Entry 7T2D (X-ray diffraction, 3.40 A resolution); this record covers chains A and C of the 5 polymer chains in the assembly.

== Chain A ==
Name: HLA class II histocompatibility antigen, DP alpha 1 chain
Organism: Homo sapiens
Reference sequence: P20036 (DPA1_HUMAN); residues 1-181 here correspond to UniProt positions 32-212 (UniProt number = residue number + 31)
Chain sequence (181 residues; numbered 1 to 181; the number before each row is that of its first residue):
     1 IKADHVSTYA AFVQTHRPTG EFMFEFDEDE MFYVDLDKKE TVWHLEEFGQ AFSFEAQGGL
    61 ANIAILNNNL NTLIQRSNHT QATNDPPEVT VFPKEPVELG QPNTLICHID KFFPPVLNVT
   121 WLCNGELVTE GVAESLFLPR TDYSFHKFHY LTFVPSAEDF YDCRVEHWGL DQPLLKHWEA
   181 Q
Not modelled in the structure: 181
Disulfide bonds: Cys107-Cys163
Covalent attachments: N-acetylglucosamine (NAG) linked to Asn78, Asn118
Swiss-Prot annotation at these positions:
  - region: Glu179 to Gln181 (Connecting peptide)
  - glycosylation (N-linked (GlcNAc...) asparagine): Asn78, Asn118

== Chain C ==
Name: Pneumolysin-derived peptide
Organism: Streptococcus pneumoniae
Reference sequence: Q04IN8 (TACY_STRP2); residues -1 to 11 here correspond to UniProt positions 429-441 (UniProt number = residue number + 430)
Chain sequence (15 residues; row label = number of the first residue in the row; numbers below 1 keep their minus sign (Gly-3 is residue -3)):
    -3 GATGLAWEWW RTVYE
Not modelled in the structure: -3
Sequence notes: cloning artifact (-3 to -2)

== Interface between chain A and chain C ==
Residue-residue contacts - 28 pairs, chain A then chain C:
  Tyr9(A) with Ala2(C), hydrogen bond (side chain-backbone); Trp6(C)
  Ala11(A) with Trp6(C), hydrophobic
  Trp43(A) with Leu1(C), hydrophobic
  Ala51(A) with Thr-1(C)
  Phe52(A) with Thr-1(C); Leu1(C), hydrophobic
  Ser53(A) with Thr-1(C), hydrogen bond (backbone-backbone); Gly0(C)
  Phe54(A) with Leu1(C)
  Glu55(A) with Trp3(C), hydrogen bond
  Gly58(A) with Trp3(C)
  Ala61(A) with Trp5(C), hydrophobic
  Asn62(A) with Trp3(C); Glu4(C); Trp5(C); Trp6(C), hydrogen bond (side chain-backbone)
  Ile65(A) with Trp6(C); Arg7(C); Thr8(C)
  Asn68(A) with Thr8(C); Glu11(C)
  Asn69(A) with Arg7(C), hydrogen bond (side chain-backbone); Thr8(C); Val9(C), hydrogen bond (side chain-backbone)
  Thr72(A) with Glu11(C), hydrogen bond
  Leu73(A) with Val9(C), hydrophobic
  Arg76(A) with Tyr10(C)
Interface residues without a listed pair, chain A (21 interface residues in all): Phe22, Met31, Phe32, Leu66

== In short ==
21 residues of chain A face 13 of chain C across their interface, with 7 hydrogen bonds. Among the polar pairs
are Tyr9(A)-Ala2(C), Glu55(A)-Trp3(C) and Asn62(A)-Trp6(C). Covalently linked N-acetylglucosamine: at Asn78(A)
and Asn118(A).
Chain A is HLA class II histocompatibility antigen, DP alpha 1 chain (Homo sapiens) and chain C is
Pneumolysin-derived peptide (Streptococcus pneumoniae); the structure, Crystal structure of the B1 TCR in
complex with HLA-DP4-Ply, was determined by X-ray diffraction, deposited together with 7T2A, 7T2B and 7T2C.
